Entry 4WZ5 (X-ray diffraction, 1.60 A resolution); this record covers chains A and C.

[Chain A]
Name: Beta-lactamase OXA-10
From: Pseudomonas aeruginosa
Notes: EC 3.5.2.6; engineered mutation(s): K53KCX
UniProtKB: P14489 (BLO10_PSEAI); numbering as in UniProt (aligned over 20-266)
Sequence (248 residues; row label = number of the first residue in the row):
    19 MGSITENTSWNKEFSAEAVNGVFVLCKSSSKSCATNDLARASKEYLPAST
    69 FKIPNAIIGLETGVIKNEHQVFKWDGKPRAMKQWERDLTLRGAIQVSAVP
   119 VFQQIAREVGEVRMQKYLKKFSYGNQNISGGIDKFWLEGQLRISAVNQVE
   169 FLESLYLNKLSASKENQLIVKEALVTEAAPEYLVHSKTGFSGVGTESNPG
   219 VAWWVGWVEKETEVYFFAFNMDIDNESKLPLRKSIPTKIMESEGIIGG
Disordered / not traced: 19-20, 265-266
Disulfide bonds: Cys44-Cys51
Covalent attachments: compound 3VU linked to Ser67
Modified positions: Lys70 (lysine nz-carboxylic acid; KCX)
Differences from the reference sequence: initiating methionine (19)
Ligand contacts: 3VU ({(3R)-6-[(3-amino-1,2,4-thiadiazol-5-yl)oxy]-1-hydroxy-4,5-dimethyl-1,3-dihydro-2,1-benzoxaborol-3-yl}acetic acid): Ala66, Lys70, Met99, Trp102, Ser115, Val117, Leu155, Glu156, Thr206, Gly207, Phe208, Ser209, Gly210, Leu247, Arg250
Swiss-Prot annotation at these positions:
  - active site: Ser67 (Acyl-ester intermediate)
  - binding site (a beta-lactam): Ser115, Thr206, Phe208, Arg250
  - modified residue: Lys70 (N6-carboxylysine)
  - mutagenesis: Thr26 (T26M: No effect on catalytic efficiency with respect to penicillins, cephalosporins or carbapenems. No effect on resistance to penicillins, cephalosporins or carbapenems in C600Z1 E.coli strain ...), Lys70 (K70A: Abolishes catalytic activity), Val117 (V117L: Slightly increases catalytic efficiency, about 4-fold, with respect to carbapenems; when associated with M-26 ...), Phe153 (F153S: Increases resistance to ceftazidime about 30-fold in P.aeruginosa strains PA01 and PA14; when associated with D-157), Trp154 (W154A/F/G/H: Drastically reduces catalytic efficiency, between about 50- to 30,000-fold, with respect to different beta-lactams. Decreases thermal stability, despite unaltered overall structure ...), Gly157 (G157D: Increases resistance to ceftazidime about 15-fold in P.aeruginosa strains PA01 and PA14. Increases resistance to ceftazidime about 30-fold in P.aeruginosa strains PA01 and PA14 ...)

[Chain C]
Name: Beta-lactamase OXA-10
From: Pseudomonas aeruginosa
Notes: EC 3.5.2.6
UniProtKB: P14489 (BLO10_PSEAI); residue numbers follow UniProt; this construct covers 20-266
Sequence (248 residues; each row starts with the number of its first residue):
    19 MGSITENTSWNKEFSAEAVNGVFVLCKSSSKSCATNDLARASKEYLPAST
    69 FKIPNAIIGLETGVIKNEHQVFKWDGKPRAMKQWERDLTLRGAIQVSAVP
   119 VFQQIAREVGEVRMQKYLKKFSYGNQNISGGIDKFWLEGQLRISAVNQVE
   169 FLESLYLNKLSASKENQLIVKEALVTEAAPEYLVHSKTGFSGVGTESNPG
   219 VAWWVGWVEKETEVYFFAFNMDIDNESKLPLRKSIPTKIMESEGIIGG
Disordered / not traced: 19-20
Disulfide bonds: Cys44-Cys51
Differences from the reference sequence: initiating methionine (19)
Ligand contacts: carbon dioxide (CO2): Ala66, Ser67, Lys70, Val117, Phe120, Trp154, Leu155
Swiss-Prot annotation at these positions:
  - active site: Ser67 (Acyl-ester intermediate)
  - binding site (a beta-lactam): Ser115, Thr206, Phe208, Arg250
  - modified residue: Lys70 (N6-carboxylysine)
  - mutagenesis: Thr26 (T26M: No effect on catalytic efficiency with respect to penicillins, cephalosporins or carbapenems. No effect on resistance to penicillins, cephalosporins or carbapenems in C600Z1 E.coli strain ...), Lys70 (K70A: Abolishes catalytic activity), Val117 (V117L: Slightly increases catalytic efficiency, about 4-fold, with respect to carbapenems; when associated with M-26 ...), Phe153 (F153S: Increases resistance to ceftazidime about 30-fold in P.aeruginosa strains PA01 and PA14; when associated with D-157), Trp154 (W154A/F/G/H: Drastically reduces catalytic efficiency, between about 50- to 30,000-fold, with respect to different beta-lactams. Decreases thermal stability, despite unaltered overall structure ...), Gly157 (G157D: Increases resistance to ceftazidime about 15-fold in P.aeruginosa strains PA01 and PA14. Increases resistance to ceftazidime about 30-fold in P.aeruginosa strains PA01 and PA14 ...)

[How chain A and chain C interact]
Residue-residue contacts (51):
  Glu86(A) - Asn176(C)  hydrogen bond
  Glu86(A) - Lys182(C)  salt bridge
  Glu86(A) - Leu186(C)
  Glu86(A) - Lys189(C)  salt bridge
  His87(A) - Tyr174(C)  hydrogen bond (side chain-backbone)
  Val89(A) - Thr230(C)
  Arg104(A) - Glu199(C)  salt bridge
  Asp105(A) - Thr230(C)
  Leu106(A) - Thr230(C)
  Thr107(A) - Glu229(C)
  Arg109(A) - Ala196(C)
  Arg109(A) - Ala197(C)  hydrogen bond (side chain-backbone)
  Arg109(A) - Leu201(C)
  Gly110(A) - Pro198(C)
  Gln113(A) - Pro198(C)
  Val114(A) - Glu199(C)
  Tyr174(A) - His87(C)  hydrogen bond (backbone-side chain)
  Asn176(A) - Glu86(C)  hydrogen bond
  Lys182(A) - Glu86(C)  salt bridge
  Lys182(A) - Glu183(C)
  Glu183(A) - Lys182(C)
  Glu183(A) - Leu186(C)
  Leu186(A) - Glu86(C)
  Leu186(A) - Glu183(C)
  Leu186(A) - Ile187(C)  hydrophobic
  Lys189(A) - Glu86(C)  salt bridge
  Lys189(A) - Glu190(C)
  Glu190(A) - Lys189(C)
  Glu190(A) - Glu190(C)  hydrogen bond (side chain-backbone)
  Glu190(A) - Val193(C)
  Glu190(A) - Leu201(C)
  Glu190(A) - His203(C)  salt bridge
  Val193(A) - Glu190(C)
  Val193(A) - Ala196(C)  hydrophobic
  Ala196(A) - Arg109(C)
  Ala196(A) - Val193(C)  hydrophobic
  Ala196(A) - Thr194(C)
  Ala197(A) - Arg109(C)  hydrogen bond (backbone-side chain)
  Pro198(A) - Gln113(C)
  Glu199(A) - Gln101(C)
  Glu199(A) - Arg104(C)  salt bridge
  Glu199(A) - Leu106(C)
  Glu199(A) - Val114(C)
  Leu201(A) - Arg109(C)
  Leu201(A) - Glu190(C)
  His203(A) - Glu190(C)  salt bridge
  Glu229(A) - Arg104(C)
  Glu229(A) - Thr107(C)
  Thr230(A) - Asp105(C)
  Thr230(A) - Leu106(C)
  Thr230(A) - Thr107(C)
Also at the interface, not in a pair above, chain A (32 interface residues in all): Asn85, Leu175, Ile187, Thr194, Tyr200
Also at the interface, not in a pair above, chain C (31 interface residues in all): Val89, Gly110, Glu195

[Overview]
The interface between chain A and chain C involves 32 residues on one side and 31 on the other; the contacts
include 7 hydrogen bonds and 8 salt bridges. Among the polar pairs are Glu86(A)-Lys182(C), Glu86(A)-Lys189(C)
and Arg104(A)-Glu199(C). Chain C binds carbon dioxide.
Chain A is Beta-lactamase OXA-10 and chain C is Beta-lactamase OXA-10, both from Pseudomonas aeruginosa; the
structure, Crystal structure of P. aeruginosa OXA10, was determined by X-ray diffraction together with 4WYY
and 4WZ4 from the same study.
